Entry 8J1J (electron microscopy, 2.91 A resolution); this record covers chains C and B of the 5 polymer chains in the assembly.

Chain C:
Molecule: 118-nt RNA strand
From: Sulfoacidibacillus thermotolerans
Sequence (118 nucleotides; numbered -98 to 19; the number before each row is that of its first residue; numbers below 1 keep their minus sign (G-98 is residue -98)):
   -98 GGAUUCGUCG GUUCAGCGAC GAUAAGCCGA GAAGUGCCAA UAAAACUGUU AAGUGGUUUG
   -38 GUAACGCUCG GUAAGGUCCG AAAGGAGAAC CACUGAACGG AAAUUAGGUG CGCUUGGC
Not modelled in the structure: -98 to -95, 18-19
Residues lining bound ligands: Mg2+ (MG): U-87, U-5, G-4

Chain B:
Protein: Transposase IS605 OrfB C-terminal domain-containing protein
From: Sulfoacidibacillus thermotolerans
UniProt: A0A2U3D0N8 (A0A2U3D0N8_9BACL); residues 1-422 here = UniProt positions 1-422
Sequence (432 residues; row label = number of the first residue in the row; numbers below 1 keep their minus sign (Met-9 is residue -9)):
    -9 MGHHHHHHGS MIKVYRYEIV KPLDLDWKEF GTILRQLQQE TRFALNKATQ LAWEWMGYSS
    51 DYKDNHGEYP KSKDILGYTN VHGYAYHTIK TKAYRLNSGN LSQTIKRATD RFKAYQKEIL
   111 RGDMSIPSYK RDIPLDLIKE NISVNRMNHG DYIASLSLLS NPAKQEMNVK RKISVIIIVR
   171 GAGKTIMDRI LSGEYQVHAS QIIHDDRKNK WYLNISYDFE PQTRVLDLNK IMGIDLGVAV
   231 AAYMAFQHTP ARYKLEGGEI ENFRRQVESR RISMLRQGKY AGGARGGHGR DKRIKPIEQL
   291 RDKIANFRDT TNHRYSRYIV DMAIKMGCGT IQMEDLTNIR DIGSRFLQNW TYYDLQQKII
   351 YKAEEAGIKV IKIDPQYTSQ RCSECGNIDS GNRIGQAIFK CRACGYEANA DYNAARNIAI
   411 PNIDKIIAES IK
Not modelled in the structure: -9 to 0, 59-64, 266-284, 327-330, 380-384, 422
Construct notes: initiating methionine (-9); expression tag (-8 to 0); engineered mutation Tyr48 (Phe in A0A2U3D0N8), His188 (Ser in A0A2U3D0N8), Ala232 (Val in A0A2U3D0N8), Met316 (Glu in A0A2U3D0N8)
Bound ions: Zn2+: Cys372, Cys375, Cys391, Cys394
Swiss-Prot annotation at these positions:
  - region: Gln212 to Lys220 (Linker), Arg371 to Asn399 (Target nucleic acid-binding (TNB)), Ala400 to Ser420 (RuvC-II)
  - active site: Asp225, Glu324, Asp401
  - binding site (Zn(2+)): Cys372, Cys375, Cys391, Cys394
Reported in the primary citation:
  - mutagenesis - F48Y/S188H/V232A/E316M, D195K, D195K/V232A, D195K/D208R/V232A: increased catalytic activity
  - binding site for the 38-nt DNA strand: His188
  - binding site for the 118-nt RNA strand (chain C): Trp17
  - contacts within the chain: Ala241-Met316 (hydrophobic contact)

Chain C / chain B interface:
Contacting residue pairs (41; chain C residue first):
  U-94(C) - Arg255(B)  sugar contact
  U-94(C) - Gln256(B)  base contact
  U-94(C) - Ser259(B)  base contact
  A-77(C) - Gln256(B)  base contact
  A-77(C) - Arg260(B)  base contact
  U-76(C) - Phe253(B)  sugar contact
  U-76(C) - Gln256(B)  sugar contact
  U-76(C) - Arg260(B)  salt bridge to the phosphate
  U-76(C) - Lys293(B)  salt bridge to the phosphate
  U-76(C) - Asn296(B)  hydrogen bond to the base
  A-75(C) - Gln256(B)  hydrogen bond to the phosphate
  A-74(C) - Gly248(B)  base contact
  A-74(C) - Glu249(B)  sugar contact
  A-74(C) - Asn252(B)  hydrogen bond to the base
  A-66(C) - Lys107(B)  sugar contact
  A-56(C) - Asn70(B)  hydrogen bond to the sugar
  A-55(C) - Asn70(B)  sugar contact
  A-55(C) - His72(B)  hydrogen bond to the sugar
  A-55(C) - Gly73(B)  hydrogen bond to the sugar
  A-54(C) - His72(B)  sugar contact
  A-54(C) - Tyr76(B)  hydrogen bond to the phosphate
  A-54(C) - His77(B)  salt bridge to the phosphate
  A-54(C) - Ser92(B)  hydrogen bond to the sugar
  C-53(C) - Tyr76(B)  hydrogen bond to the phosphate
  C-53(C) - Ser88(B)  sugar contact
  C-53(C) - Glu130(B)  sugar contact
  U-45(C) - Lys129(B)  hydrogen bond to the phosphate
  G-44(C) - Lys129(B)  salt bridge to the phosphate
  G-43(C) - Lys96(B)  sugar contact
  G-43(C) - His188(B)  salt bridge to the phosphate
  U-42(C) - Lys96(B)  salt bridge to the phosphate
  U-41(C) - Lys103(B)  salt bridge to the phosphate
  A7(C) - Arg197(B)  hydrogen bond to the sugar
  G8(C) - Arg197(B)  salt bridge to the phosphate
  C14(C) - Lys3(B)  hydrogen bond to the base
  C14(C) - Lys315(B)  salt bridge to the phosphate
  U15(C) - Lys3(B)  sugar contact
  U15(C) - Phe209(B)  sugar contact
  U16(C) - Gln212(B)  phosphate contact
  G17(C) - Pro240(B)  base contact
  G17(C) - Ala241(B)  base contact
Other interface residues (no listed pair), chain B (38 interface residues in all): Gly89, Ala172, Thr175, Arg179, Tyr185, Tyr207, Thr239, Thr300

Overview:
The interface between chain C and chain B involves 21 residues on one side and 38 on the other, with 12
hydrogen bonds and 9 salt bridges. Polar pairs include U-76(C)-Asn296(B), A-74(C)-Asn252(B) and
C14(C)-Lys3(B). From the paper: a binding site for the 38-nt DNA strand at His188(B); F48Y/S188H/V232A/E316M,
D195K and D195K/V232A of chain B, among others, increase catalytic activity.
Here chain C is a 118-nt RNA strand and chain B is Transposase IS605 OrfB C-terminal domain-containing
protein, both from Sulfoacidibacillus thermotolerans. Entry 8J1J (Cryo-EM structure of the
AsCas12f-YHAM-sgRNAS3-5v7-target DNA) was determined by electron microscopy together with 8J12 and 8J3R from
the same study.
